6NPL - chains A and B; structure by electron microscopy, 2.90 A resolution.

== Chain A (and B) ==
Name: Solute carrier family 12 (sodium/potassium/chloride transporter), member 2
Organism: Danio rerio
Notes: fragment: AA_permease and SLC12 domains, residues 206-1120; chain B of this document is another copy of the same molecule, construct and numbering; everything in this record applies to it too
Reference sequence: A0A0G2KGS0 (A0A0G2KGS0_DANRE); aligned to UniProt positions 206-1119 over residues 206-1136 (the alignment contains insertions or deletions, so no single offset holds)
Chain sequence (914 residues; row label = number of the first residue in the row; note: 17 numbers in that range are skipped by the numbering (no residue carries them; nothing is unmodelled there)):
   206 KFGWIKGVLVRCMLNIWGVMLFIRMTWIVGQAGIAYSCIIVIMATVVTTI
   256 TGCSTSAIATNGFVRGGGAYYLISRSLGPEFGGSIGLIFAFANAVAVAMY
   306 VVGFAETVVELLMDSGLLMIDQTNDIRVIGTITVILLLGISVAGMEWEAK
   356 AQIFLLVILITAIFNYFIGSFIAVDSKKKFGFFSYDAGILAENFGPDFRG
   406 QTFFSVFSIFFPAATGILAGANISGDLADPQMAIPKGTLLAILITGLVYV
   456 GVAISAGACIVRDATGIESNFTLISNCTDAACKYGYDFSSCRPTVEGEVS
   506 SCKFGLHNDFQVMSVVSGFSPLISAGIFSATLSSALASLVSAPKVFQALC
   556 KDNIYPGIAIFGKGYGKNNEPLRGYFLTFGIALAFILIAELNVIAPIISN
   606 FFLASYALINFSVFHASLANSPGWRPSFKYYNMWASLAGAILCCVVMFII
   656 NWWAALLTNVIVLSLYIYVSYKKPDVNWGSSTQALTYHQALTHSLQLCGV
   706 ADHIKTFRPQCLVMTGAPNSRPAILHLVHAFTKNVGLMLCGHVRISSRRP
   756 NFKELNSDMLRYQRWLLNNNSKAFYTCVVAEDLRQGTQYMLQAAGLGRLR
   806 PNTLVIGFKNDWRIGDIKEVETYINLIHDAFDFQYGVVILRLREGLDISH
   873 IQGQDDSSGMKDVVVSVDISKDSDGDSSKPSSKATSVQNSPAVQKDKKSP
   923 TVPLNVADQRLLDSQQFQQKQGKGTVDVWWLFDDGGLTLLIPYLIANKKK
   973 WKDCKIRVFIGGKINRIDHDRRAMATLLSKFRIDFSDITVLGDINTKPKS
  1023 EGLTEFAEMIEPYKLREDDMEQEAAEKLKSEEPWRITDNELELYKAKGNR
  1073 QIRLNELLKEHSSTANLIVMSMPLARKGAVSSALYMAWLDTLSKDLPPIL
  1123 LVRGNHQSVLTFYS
Unresolved in the structure: 873-925
Disulfides: Cys-496/Cys-507
Construct notes: conflict Ile-819 (Thr in A0A0G2KGS0)
Ion coordination: K+: Asn-220, Ile-221, Tyr-305, Pro-417, Thr-420

== How chain A and chain B interact ==
Contacting residue pairs (96; chain A residue first):
  Val-269(A) / Arg-1004(B)
  Arg-270(A) / Arg-1004(B)
  Arg-270(A) / Tyr-1135(B)
  Arg-270(A) / Ser-1136(B)
  Tyr-276(A) / Ser-1136(B)
  Phe-616(A) / Ile-672(B)  hydrophobic
  His-620(A) / Tyr-676(B)  hydrogen bond
  Leu-623(A) / Ile-672(B)  hydrophobic
  Leu-623(A) / Tyr-676(B)  hydrophobic
  Ala-624(A) / Tyr-676(B)  hydrophobic
  Pro-627(A) / Asn-739(B)
  Arg-630(A) / Asn-739(B)
  Phe-653(A) / Phe-653(B)  hydrophobic
  Phe-653(A) / Trp-657(B)  hydrophobic
  Phe-653(A) / Leu-661(B)  hydrophobic
  Ile-654(A) / Trp-657(B)  hydrophobic
  Trp-657(A) / Phe-653(B)
  Trp-657(A) / Ile-654(B)  hydrophobic
  Leu-661(A) / Phe-653(B)  hydrophobic
  Ile-672(A) / Phe-616(B)  hydrophobic
  Ile-672(A) / Leu-623(B)  hydrophobic
  Tyr-676(A) / His-620(B)  hydrogen bond
  Tyr-676(A) / Leu-623(B)  hydrophobic
  Tyr-676(A) / Ala-624(B)  hydrophobic
  Pro-679(A) / Gln-701(B)
  Val-681(A) / Gly-704(B)
  Gln-688(A) / Arg-713(B)
  Tyr-692(A) / Leu-702(B)  hydrophobic
  Tyr-692(A) / Arg-713(B)
  Tyr-692(A) / Gln-715(B)  hydrogen bond
  Tyr-692(A) / Val-740(B)
  Tyr-692(A) / Leu-804(B)  hydrophobic
  His-693(A) / Asn-739(B)  hydrogen bond (side chain-backbone)
  His-693(A) / Val-740(B)
  Gln-694(A) / His-698(B)
  Ala-695(A) / His-698(B)
  Leu-696(A) / Gly-741(B)
  Leu-696(A) / Leu-742(B)  hydrophobic
  Leu-696(A) / Leu-804(B)  hydrophobic
  His-698(A) / Ala-695(B)
  His-698(A) / His-698(B)
  Ser-699(A) / Phe-779(B)
  Leu-700(A) / Leu-772(B)
  Leu-700(A) / Lys-777(B)
  Leu-700(A) / Phe-779(B)  hydrophobic
  Leu-702(A) / Thr-691(B)
  Leu-702(A) / Tyr-692(B)  hydrophobic
  Leu-702(A) / Ala-695(B)  hydrophobic
  Cys-703(A) / Gln-768(B)
  Cys-703(A) / Leu-772(B)  hydrophobic
  Gly-704(A) / Leu-772(B)
  Val-705(A) / Arg-769(B)  hydrogen bond (backbone-side chain)
  Asp-707(A) / Arg-769(B)
  Lys-710(A) / Leu-765(B)
  Thr-711(A) / Gln-688(B)
  Arg-713(A) / Gln-688(B)  hydrogen bond
  Arg-713(A) / Tyr-692(B)
  Gln-715(A) / Tyr-692(B)  hydrogen bond
  Asn-739(A) / His-693(B)
  Gly-741(A) / Leu-696(B)
  Leu-742(A) / Tyr-692(B)
  Leu-742(A) / Leu-696(B)  hydrophobic
  Phe-757(A) / Asp-837(B)
  Phe-757(A) / Phe-838(B)  hydrophobic
  Gln-768(A) / Cys-703(B)
  Arg-769(A) / Val-705(B)
  Arg-769(A) / Asp-707(B)
  Leu-772(A) / Cys-703(B)  hydrophobic
  Lys-777(A) / Leu-700(B)
  Phe-779(A) / Leu-696(B)  hydrophobic
  Phe-779(A) / Ser-699(B)
  Phe-779(A) / Leu-700(B)  hydrophobic
  Cys-782(A) / Gln-797(B)
  Val-783(A) / Gln-797(B)
  Val-784(A) / Gln-797(B)
  Tyr-794(A) / Gln-793(B)  hydrogen bond
  Tyr-794(A) / Tyr-794(B)  hydrophobic
  Tyr-794(A) / Gln-797(B)
  Tyr-794(A) / Ala-798(B)
  Gln-797(A) / Val-783(B)
  Gln-797(A) / Val-784(B)  hydrogen bond (side chain-backbone)
  Gln-797(A) / Tyr-794(B)
  Ala-798(A) / Tyr-794(B)
  Ala-798(A) / Ala-798(B)
  Ala-798(A) / Ala-799(B)
  Ala-799(A) / Ala-798(B)
  Gly-800(A) / Gly-800(B)
  Gly-800(A) / Leu-801(B)
  Leu-801(A) / Gly-800(B)
  Leu-801(A) / Leu-801(B)
  Leu-801(A) / Leu-804(B)
  Gly-802(A) / Phe-779(B)
  Leu-804(A) / Tyr-692(B)  hydrophobic
  Leu-804(A) / Leu-801(B)
  Asp-837(A) / Phe-757(B)
  Phe-838(A) / Phe-757(B)  hydrophobic
Interface residues without a listed pair, chain A (72 interface residues in all): Val-650, Ala-689, Thr-691, Gln-701, Val-740, Met-764, Leu-765, Ala-778, Tyr-780, Thr-781, Gln-793, Met-795, Arg-803, Arg-805, Gln-839
Interface residues without a listed pair, chain B (65 interface residues in all): Val-650, Gln-694, Ile-709, Lys-710, Lys-758, Met-764, Thr-781, Cys-782, Met-795, Gly-802, Arg-803, Arg-805

== Overview ==
Chain A and chain B form an interface of 72 and 65 residues respectively; the contacts include 9 hydrogen
bonds. Polar pairs include His-620(A)/Tyr-676(B), Tyr-692(A)/Gln-715(B) and His-693(A)/Asn-739(B). Asn-220(A),
Ile-221(A), Tyr-305(A), Pro-417(A) and Thr-420(A) form the K+ site.
Chain A and chain B are both Solute carrier family 12 (sodium/potassium/chloride transporter), member 2 (Danio
rerio); the structure, Cryo-EM structure of NKCC1, was determined by electron microscopy together with 6NPH,
6NPJ and 6NPK from the same study.
